PDB entry 7T6B | electron microscopy, 3.19 A resolution | chains A and E of the 5 polymer chains in the assembly

[Chain A]
Name: Guanine nucleotide-binding protein subunit alpha-13
From: Homo sapiens
UniProtKB: Q14344 (GNA13_HUMAN); the author numbering skips numbers that UniProt does not, so the offset changes along the chain: 2-31 = UniProt 17-46; 47-377 = UniProt 47-377
Chain sequence (362 residues; each row starts with the number of its first residue; note: 15 numbers in that range are skipped by the numbering (no residue carries them; nothing is unmodelled there)):
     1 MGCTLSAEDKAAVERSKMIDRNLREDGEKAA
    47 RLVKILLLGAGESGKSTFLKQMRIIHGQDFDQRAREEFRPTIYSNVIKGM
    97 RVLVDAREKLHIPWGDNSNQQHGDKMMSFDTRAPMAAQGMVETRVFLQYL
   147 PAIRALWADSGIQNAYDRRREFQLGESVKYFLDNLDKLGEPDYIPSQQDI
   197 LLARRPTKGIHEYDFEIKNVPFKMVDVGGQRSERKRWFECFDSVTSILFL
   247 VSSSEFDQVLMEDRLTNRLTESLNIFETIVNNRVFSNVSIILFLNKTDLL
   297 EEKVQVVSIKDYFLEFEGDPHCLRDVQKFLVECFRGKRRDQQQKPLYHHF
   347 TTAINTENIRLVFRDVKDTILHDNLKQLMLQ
Not modelled in the structure: 1-2, 73-203, 226-229
Construct notes: initiating methionine (1); conflict Thr4 (Leu19 in Q14344), Ser6 (Thr21 in Q14344), Ala7 (Ser22 in Q14344), 21 further conflict positions vs the reference (Q14344) not listed
UniProt features mapped onto this chain:
  - region: Lys50 to Thr63 (G1 motif), Asp195 to Thr203 (G2 motif), Phe218 to Arg227 (G3 motif), Ile287 to Asp294 (G4 motif), Thr347 to Thr352 (G5 motif)
  - binding site (GTP): Glu58 to Thr63, Ser173, Leu197 to Arg200, Asn291 to Asp294, Ala349
  - binding site (Mg(2+)): Ser62, Thr203
  - modified residue: Thr203 (Phosphothreonine)
  - lipidation: Cys3 (S-palmitoyl cysteine)
From the paper describing this entry:
  - contacts within the chain: Gln67-Asn351 (hydrogen bond)

[Chain E]
Name: scFv16
From: Mus musculus
Notes: antibody fragment or engineered binder
Chain sequence (259 residues; each row starts with the number of its first residue):
     1 DVQLVESGGGLVQPGGSRKLSCSASGFAFSSFGMHWVRQAPEKGLEWVAY
    51 ISSGSGTIYYADTVKGRFTISRDDPKNTLFLQMTSLRSEDTAMYYCVRSI
   101 YYYGSSPFDFWGQGTTLTVSSGGGGSGGGGSGGGGSDIVMTQATSSVPVT
   151 PGESVSISCRSSKSLLHSNGNTYLYWFLQRPGQSPQLLIYRMSNLASGVP
   201 DRFSGSGSGTAFTLTISRLEAEDVGVYYCMQHLEYPLTFGAGTKLELKAA
   251 AHHHHHHHH
Not modelled in the structure: 1, 122-135, 248-259
Cystine bridges: Cys22-Cys96, Cys159-Cys229

[How chain A and chain E interact]
Contacting residue pairs - 22 pairs, chain A then chain E:
  Thr4(A) - His167(E)  hydrogen bond (backbone-side chain)
  Ser6(A) - His167(E)
  Ser6(A) - Tyr173(E)  hydrogen bond
  Ala7(A) - His232(E)
  Ala7(A) - Leu233(E)  hydrogen bond (backbone-backbone)
  Ala7(A) - Tyr235(E)  hydrophobic
  Glu8(A) - Pro107(E)
  Glu8(A) - Tyr173(E)
  Glu8(A) - Tyr175(E)  hydrogen bond
  Glu8(A) - Arg191(E)  salt bridge
  Glu8(A) - His232(E)
  Asp9(A) - Asn169(E)  hydrogen bond
  Asp9(A) - Tyr173(E)
  Ala11(A) - Tyr101(E)  hydrophobic
  Ala12(A) - Tyr101(E)
  Glu14(A) - Ser52(E)  hydrogen bond
  Glu14(A) - Thr57(E)  hydrogen bond
  Arg15(A) - Ile100(E)
  Arg15(A) - Tyr101(E)
  Arg15(A) - Tyr102(E)
  Met18(A) - Ser53(E)
  Met18(A) - Gly54(E)
Other interface residues (no listed pair), chain A (11 interface residues in all): Leu5
Other interface residues (no listed pair), chain E (19 interface residues in all): Ser31, Tyr50, Gly56

[Overview]
11 residues of chain A face 19 of chain E across their interface; the contacts include 7 hydrogen bonds and 1
salt bridge. Polar contacts include Glu8(A)-Arg191(E), Thr4(A)-His167(E) and Ser6(A)-Tyr173(E). Curated
annotation (UniProt) lists 16 GTP-binding residues and Mg2+-binding residues Ser62(A) and Thr203(A) on chain
A. The paper reports contacts within the chain involving Gln67(A) and Asn351(A).
Chain A is Guanine nucleotide-binding protein subunit alpha-13 (Homo sapiens) and chain E is scFv16 (Mus
musculus); the structure, Structure of S1PR2-heterotrimeric G13 signaling complex, was determined by electron
microscopy.
